1XIS - chain A; structure by X-ray diffraction, 1.60 A resolution.

Chain A:
Protein: Xylose isomerase
From: Streptomyces rubiginosus
Notes: EC 5.3.1.5
UniProt: P24300 (XYLA_STRRU); residues 2-388 here correspond to UniProt positions 1-387 (UniProt number = residue number - 1)
Amino-acid sequence (387 residues; each row starts with the number of its first residue):
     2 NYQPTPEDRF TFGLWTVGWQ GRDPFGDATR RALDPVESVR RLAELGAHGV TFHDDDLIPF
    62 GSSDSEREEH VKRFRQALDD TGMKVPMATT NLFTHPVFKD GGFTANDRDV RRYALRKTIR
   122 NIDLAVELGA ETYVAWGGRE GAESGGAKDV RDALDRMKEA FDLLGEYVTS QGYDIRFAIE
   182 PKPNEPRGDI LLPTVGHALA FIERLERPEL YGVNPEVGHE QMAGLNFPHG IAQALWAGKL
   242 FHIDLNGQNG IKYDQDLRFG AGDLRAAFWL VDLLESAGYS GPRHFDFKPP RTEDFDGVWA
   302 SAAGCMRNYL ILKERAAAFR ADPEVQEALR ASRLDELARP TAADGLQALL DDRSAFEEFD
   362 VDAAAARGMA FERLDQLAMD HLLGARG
Metal / ion sites: Mn2+ site 1: Glu181, Glu217, Asp245, Asp287; Mn2+ site 2: Glu217, His220, Asp255, Asp257

In short:
Glu181, Glu217, Asp245 and Asp287 coordinate Mn2+ site 1. The Mn2+ site 2 is built by Glu217, His220, Asp255
and Asp257.
Chain A is Xylose isomerase (Streptomyces rubiginosus); the structure, A metal-mediated hydride shift
mechanism for xylose isomerase based on the 1.6 angstroms streptomyces rubiginosus structures ..., was
determined by X-ray diffraction together with 2XIS, 3XIS and 4XIS from the same study.
